Entry 8AAG (electron microscopy, 10.00 A resolution (very low resolution: no residue pairs are listed; an interface is given only as per-side residue counts)); this record covers chains I and E of the 11 polymer chains in the assembly.

== Chain I ==
Molecule: DNA/RNA
From: synthetic construct
Sequence (198 nucleotides; numbered -99 to 98; the number before each row is that of its first residue; numbers below 1 keep their minus sign (DA-99 is residue -99)):
   -99 AACTACGTAA TATTGGCCAG CTAGGATATC ACAATCCCGG TGCCGAGGCC GCTCAATTGG
   -39 TCGTAGACAG CTCTAGCACC GCTTAAACGC ACGTACGGAA TCCGTACGTG CGTTTAAGCG
    21 GTGCTAGAGC TGTCTACGAC CAATTGAGCG GCCTCGGCAC CGGGATTGTG ATATCCTAGC
    81 TGGCCAATAT TACGTAGT
Not modelled in the structure: -99 to -93, 93-98

== Chain E ==
Name: Histone H3.2
From: Homo sapiens
Chain sequence (136 residues; each row starts with the number of its first residue; numbering starts at 0):
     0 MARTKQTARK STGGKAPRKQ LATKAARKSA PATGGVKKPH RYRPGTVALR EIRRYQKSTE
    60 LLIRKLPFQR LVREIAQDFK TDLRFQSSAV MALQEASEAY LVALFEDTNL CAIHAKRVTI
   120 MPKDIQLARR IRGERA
Not modelled in the structure: 0-37, 135

== Interface between chain I and chain E ==
At this resolution (10 A) residue pairs are not listed: 13 residues of chain I and 19 of chain E lie at the interface.

== Summary ==
The interface between chain I and chain E involves 13 residues on one side and 19 on the other.
Chain I is DNA/RNA (synthetic construct) and chain E is Histone H3.2 (Homo sapiens); the structure, H1-bound
palindromic nucleosome, state 1, was determined by electron microscopy.
